Entry 5Z23 (X-ray diffraction, 2.73 A resolution); this record covers chains A and G of the 10 polymer chains in the assembly.

== Chain A ==
Molecule: Histone H3.1, Histone H3-like centromeric protein A
Source organism: Homo sapiens
Reference sequence: chimeric construct of P68431, P49450: residues 0-74 from P68431 (H31_HUMAN) positions 1-75 (UniProt number = residue number + 1); residues 75-114 from P49450 positions 75-114 (same numbers); residues 115-137 from P68431 (H31_HUMAN) positions 114-136 (UniProt number = residue number - 1)
Amino-acid sequence (141 residues; row label = number of the first residue in the row; numbers below 1 keep their minus sign (Gly-3 is residue -3)):
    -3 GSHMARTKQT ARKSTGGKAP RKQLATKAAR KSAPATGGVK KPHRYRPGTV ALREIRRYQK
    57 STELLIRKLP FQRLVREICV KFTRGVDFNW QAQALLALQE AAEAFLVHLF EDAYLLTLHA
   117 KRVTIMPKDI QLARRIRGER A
Disordered / not traced: -3 to 37, 137
Differences from the reference sequence: expression tag (-3 to -1)

== Chain G ==
Molecule: Histone H2A type 1-B/E
Source organism: Homo sapiens
Reference sequence: P04908 (H2A1B_HUMAN); residues 0-129 here correspond to UniProt positions 1-130 (UniProt number = residue number + 1)
Amino-acid sequence (167 residues; each row starts with the number of its first residue; numbers below 1 keep their minus sign (Gly-3 is residue -3)):
    -3 GSHMSGRGKQ GGKARAKAKT RSSRAGLQFP VGRVHRLLRK GNYSERVGAG APVYMAAVLE
    57 YMTAEILELA GNAARDNKKT RIIPRHLQLA IRNDEEMNKL LGRVTIAQGG VLPNIQAVLL
   117 PKKTESHHKA KGKQLAIRND EEMNKLLGRV TIAQGGVLPN IQAVLLP
Disordered / not traced: -3 to 14, 119-163
Differences from the reference sequence: expression tag (-3 to -1, 130-163); engineered mutation Mse51 (Leu52 in P04908), Mse58 (Leu59 in P04908), Mse93 (Leu94 in P04908)
Modified / non-standard residues: Mse0, Mse51, Mse58, Mse93, Mse139 (selenomethionine)

== Chain A / chain G interface ==
Pairs across the interface (24; chain A residue first):
  Leu48(A) with Leu115(G); Leu116(G), hydrophobic; Pro117(G)
  Ile51(A) with Ile111(G), hydrophobic
  Arg52(A) with Ile111(G); Leu116(G)
  Gln55(A) with Arg81(G), hydrogen bond (backbone-side chain); Val107(G); Pro109(G); Asn110(G), hydrogen bond (side chain-backbone)
  Ser57(A) with Gly106(G)
  Thr58(A) with Arg81(G); Gln104(G); Gly105(G); Gly106(G)
  Glu96(A) with Ala103(G); Gln104(G), hydrogen bond (side chain-backbone)
  Ala100(A) with Thr101(G)
  Val103(A) with Val107(G), hydrophobic
  Glu107(A) with Val107(G)
  Tyr110(A) with Leu115(G)
  Leu114(A) with Gln112(G); Val114(G), hydrophobic
  Val119(A) with Leu115(G), hydrophobic
Interface residues without a listed pair, chain A (15 interface residues in all): Lys56, Leu111
Interface residues without a listed pair, chain G (16 interface residues in all): Leu108

== In short ==
Chain A and chain G form an interface of 15 and 16 residues respectively; the contacts include 3 hydrogen
bonds. Among the polar pairs are Gln55(A)-Arg81(G), Gln55(A)-Asn110(G) and Glu96(A)-Gln104(G).
Chain A is Histone H3.1, Histone H3-like centromeric protein A and chain G is Histone H2A type 1-B/E, both
from Homo sapiens; the structure, Crystal structure of the nucleosome containing a chimeric histone H3/CENP-A
CATD, was determined by X-ray diffraction, deposited together with 5ZBX.
